Entry 9GMB (electron microscopy, 4.20 A resolution (low resolution: residue-level contacts below are approximate; hydrogen-bond / salt-bridge calls are withheld)); this record covers chains E and D of the 6 polymer chains in the assembly.

[Chain E]
Protein: Chromosome partition protein MukE
Organism: Escherichia coli
UniProt: P22524 (MUKE_ECOLI); residue numbers follow UniProt; this construct covers 1-234
Sequence (234 residues; numbered 1 to 234; the number before each row is that of its first residue):
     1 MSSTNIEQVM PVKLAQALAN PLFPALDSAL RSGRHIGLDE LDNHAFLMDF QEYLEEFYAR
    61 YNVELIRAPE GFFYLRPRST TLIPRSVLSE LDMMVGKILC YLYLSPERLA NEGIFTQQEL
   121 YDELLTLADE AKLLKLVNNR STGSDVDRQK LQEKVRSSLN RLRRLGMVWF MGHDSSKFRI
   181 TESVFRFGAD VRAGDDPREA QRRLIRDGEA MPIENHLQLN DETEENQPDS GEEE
Not modelled in the structure: 1-8, 214-234

[Chain D]
Protein: Chromosome partition protein MukF
Organism: Escherichia coli
UniProt: P60293 (MUKF_ECOLI); residue numbers follow UniProt; this construct covers 1-440
Sequence (440 residues; numbered 1 to 440; the number before each row is that of its first residue):
     1 MSEFSQTVPE LVAWARKNDF SISLPVDRLS FLLAVATLNG ERLDGEMSEG ELVDAFRHVS
    61 DAFEQTSETI GVRANNAIND MVRQRLLNRF TSEQAEGNAI YRLTPLGIGI TDYYIRQREF
   121 STLRLSMQLS IVAGELKRAA DAAEEGGDEF HWHRNVYAPL KYSVAEIFDS IDLTQRLMDE
   181 QQQQVKDDIA QLLNKDWRAA ISSCELLLSE TSGTLRELQD TLEAAGDKLQ ANLLRIQDAT
   241 MTHDDLHFVD RLVFDLQSKL DRIISWGQQS IDLWIGYDRH VHKFIRTAID MDKNRVFAQR
   301 LRQSVQTYFD EPWALTYANA DRLLDMRDEE MALRDEEVTG ELPEDLEYEE FNEIREQLAA
   361 IIEEQLAVYK TRQVPLDLGL VVREYLSQYP RARHFDVARI VIDQAVRLGV AQADFTGLPA
   421 KWQPINDYGA KVQAHVIDKY
Not modelled in the structure: 1-5, 293-440
Swiss-Prot annotation at these positions:
  - region: Leu-208 to Ile-236 (Leucine-zipper)
  - mutagenesis: Leu-233 (L233P: Abolishes function)

[Interface between chain E and chain D]
Residue-residue contacts (5; chain E residue first):
  Glu-112(E) with Thr-91(D)
  Ile-114(E) with Thr-91(D)
  Met-171(E) with Asn-98(D)
  Lys-177(E) with Gly-97(D); Asn-98(D)
Other interface residues (no listed pair), chain E (6 interface residues in all): Gly-172, Asp-174
Other interface residues (no listed pair), chain D (4 interface residues in all): Glu-93

[Summary]
Chain E and chain D form an interface of 6 and 4 residues respectively. Curated annotation (UniProt) lists one
mutagenesis site on chain D.
Chain E is Chromosome partition protein MukE and chain D is Chromosome partition protein MukF, both from
Escherichia coli; the structure, MukEF in complex with the phage protein gp5.9, was determined by electron
microscopy (same publication as 9GM6, 9GM7, 9GM8, 9GM9, 9GMA and 9GMD).
